Entry 6YXX (electron microscopy, 3.90 A resolution); this record covers chains A8 and AA of the 87 polymer chains in the assembly.

[Chain A8]
Protein: bL35m
From: Trypanosoma brucei brucei
UniProt: D0A1K1 (D0A1K1_TRYB9); numbering as in UniProt (aligned over 1-181)
Chain sequence (181 residues; numbered 1 to 181; the number before each row is that of its first residue):
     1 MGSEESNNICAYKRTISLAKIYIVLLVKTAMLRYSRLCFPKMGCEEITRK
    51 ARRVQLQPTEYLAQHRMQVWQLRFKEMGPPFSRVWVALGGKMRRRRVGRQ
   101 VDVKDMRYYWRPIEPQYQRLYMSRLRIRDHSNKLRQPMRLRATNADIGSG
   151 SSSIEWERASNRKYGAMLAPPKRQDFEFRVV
Disordered / not traced: 1-48
Bound ions: Mg2+ site 1 near Arg66 (its only coordinating residue here); Mg2+ site 2 near Gln116 (its only coordinating residue here)

[Chain AA]
Molecule: 12S ribosomal RNA
From: Trypanosoma brucei brucei
Sequence (1176 nucleotides; numbered 1 to 1176; the number before each row is that of its first residue):
     1 AUUUUACCAAUUAAGAAGAAUAUUAUAAUAAUGGGUGUCUUAUAUUUUAA
    51 AUAAAUAUUUAAAUUCCGUGUAGUAAAUUUAUUAUUUGUAUUAUUUAUAU
   101 AAUAGGUGUAUUAUAUUUAAAUUUUAAAUUUGUUGUUUUAUAUUUAGAUA
   151 CAUAUUUAUAGAUUAAUAUAUUUAAAUAAUAUUUUAAAAUUUAUUGAACU
   201 GUNNNNNNNNNNNNNNNNNNNNNNNNNNNNNNNNNNNNNNNNNNNNNNNN
   251 NNNNNNNNNNNNNNNNNNNNNNNACCAAAUAAAUAUAGUAAGAUUAUUUU
   301 AGUUGAAUUAAUAAAUAAAUAUUUAUUUUUCUUUGUAAAUAUUAUGAACA
   351 AUUUAAAAAUUAAUCUGUUUAACUAAAAUGUUAUAUAUAAUAAUCUAAGU
   401 UAAUUUGAAUAUUAAAAGUACAAGUAUAAUUUGUAAUUCUAAAGUAUUUU
   451 AAUGGUAUAUUUUUAGUAGGUAAAUGAAAAGUAUAAAUGGAUAUAACUUA
   501 AUAUUUAAUAUUUGUUUAAUGAAAAGUAUUUUAUUAUUAUAUUGUAUAGU
   551 AUUAUUAUAGUGUAUAGUUUUUUAAAAAUAUAAAAAUAUUGUUAAUAAAA
   601 UUAUCGUAUUUUAAGUGCGUUUAUUAAAUGCGUUUGUCUAAGAUAAUUAU
   651 UUAAGAUUAUUCUUGUAAAUAUAUUUAAAUAUUAAUAAUUCUUAAAAUAA
   701 AAAAAUAUCCUCAAUUGCAAUAUUAUUGUAGCAUAGUAAUUUGUUAACUA
   751 AAUAUUAAAGUGUUCCAUAGAAAAUUUUUAAAUUACAACAAAUAAAAUAA
   801 AGUAUGAAUUAAUAUCAAAAUUUUAAUAAAAAUUAAAAAAUUAAAAUAGG
   851 GCAAGUCCUACUCUCCUUUACAAAGAGAACAUUAUGAUAUGUAAUUGUAU
   901 GUUUGAUUGGGGCAAUACUAUAUUUAUUUAUAUAGCAUAAGAACUAUAUU
   951 CUUUGAAAUUAUAAAAGGUUCGAGCAGGUUAACAAGCAUUAAAAAUAAAU
  1001 GUGUUUCAUCGUCUACUUAUUACCAUGAUUGNNNNNNNNNNNNNNNNNNA
  1051 AUUCGUUAGUUGGGUUAAAAUCGUUGUAAAGCAGAUUUGUUUAUAUAUUU
  1101 AAUUUUUAUAAUUAAUAAUAAUUAAUAUAAGUACGCAAGGAUUGAUUAUU
  1151 GAAAAAAGAAAGAAGAAUAUAAUUUA
Disordered / not traced: 197-202, 274-277, 396-442, 596-786, 1023-1032, 1050-1058, 1066-1070
Bound ions: Mg2+ site 1: C8, G108; Mg2+ site 2 near A30 (its only coordinating residue here); Mg2+ site 3 near A146 (its only coordinating residue here); Mg2+ site 4 near A1083 (its only coordinating residue here); Mg2+ site 5: U1106, U1107

[Interface between chain A8 and chain AA]
Contacting residue pairs (115):
  Arg52(A8) with A282(AA), phosphate contact; A283(AA), salt bridge to the phosphate
  Gln55(A8) with U56(AA), base contact
  Thr59(A8) with U180(AA), sugar contact
  Tyr61(A8) with U60(AA), phosphate contact; A61(AA), hydrogen bond to the phosphate; G70(AA), stacking on the base; U71(AA), base contact
  Leu62(A8) with U60(AA), hydrogen bond to the phosphate; A179(AA), base contact
  Ala63(A8) with U60(AA), phosphate contact; A61(AA), phosphate contact; G70(AA), base contact
  Gln64(A8) with U69(AA), base contact; G70(AA), hydrogen bond to the base
  Arg66(A8) with A61(AA), salt bridge to the phosphate
  Gln68(A8) with U65(AA), hydrogen bond to the base; G68(AA), hydrogen bond to the base
  Val69(A8) with C67(AA), phosphate contact; G68(AA), phosphate contact
  Gln71(A8) with A62(AA), phosphate contact
  Lys75(A8) with U164(AA), salt bridge to the phosphate; A165(AA), phosphate contact
  Glu76(A8) with U163(AA), phosphate contact
  Met77(A8) with U163(AA), phosphate contact; U164(AA), phosphate contact
  Gly78(A8) with U163(AA), hydrogen bond to the phosphate
  Pro80(A8) with A174(AA), base contact
  Phe81(A8) with A174(AA), base contact
  Arg83(A8) with A162(AA), salt bridge to the phosphate
  Gly90(A8) with U312(AA), sugar contact
  Lys91(A8) with A311(AA), sugar contact; U312(AA), sugar contact
  Arg93(A8) with G909(AA), hydrogen bond to the base; G910(AA), hydrogen bond to the base; G911(AA), base contact
  Arg94(A8) with G909(AA), phosphate contact
  Arg95(A8) with G909(AA), phosphate contact; G910(AA), base contact; G911(AA), hydrogen bond to the base; G912(AA), hydrogen bond to the base
  Arg96(A8) with G910(AA), phosphate contact; U959(AA), salt bridge to the phosphate
  Val97(A8) with U959(AA), hydrogen bond to the base
  Arg99(A8) with G910(AA), salt bridge to the phosphate; G911(AA), salt bridge to the phosphate; G912(AA), base contact
  Gln100(A8) with U312(AA), base contact; G912(AA), hydrogen bond to the base; C913(AA), base contact; A956(AA), base contact
  Val101(A8) with C913(AA), hydrogen bond to the base; A914(AA), base contact; A956(AA), base contact
  Asp102(A8) with C913(AA), hydrogen bond to the base; A914(AA), sugar contact
  Lys104(A8) with U952(AA), hydrogen bond to the sugar
  Asp105(A8) with U312(AA), base contact; C913(AA), sugar contact
  Met106(A8) with U312(AA), base contact
  Arg107(A8) with A313(AA), hydrogen bond to the base
  Tyr108(A8) with A165(AA), hydrogen bond to the phosphate
  Tyr109(A8) with U312(AA), hydrogen bond to the phosphate; A313(AA), sugar contact
  Trp110(A8) with A165(AA), hydrogen bond to the phosphate
  Arg111(A8) with A313(AA), hydrogen bond to the sugar
  Arg119(A8) with U340(AA), phosphate contact; A341(AA), phosphate contact
  Ser123(A8) with A341(AA), phosphate contact
  Arg126(A8) with U340(AA), hydrogen bond to the phosphate; A341(AA), salt bridge to the phosphate
  Ile127(A8) with A181(AA), base contact
  Asp129(A8) with A178(AA), hydrogen bond to the sugar; A179(AA), sugar contact; U180(AA), phosphate contact
  His130(A8) with A150(AA), sugar contact; C151(AA), salt bridge to the phosphate; A181(AA), hydrogen bond to the base
  Ser131(A8) with A150(AA), sugar contact; C151(AA), hydrogen bond to the phosphate
  Asn132(A8) with A154(AA), hydrogen bond to the base; A178(AA), sugar contact
  Lys133(A8) with U153(AA), phosphate contact
  Leu134(A8) with A154(AA), base contact; A176(AA), base contact; U177(AA), phosphate contact
  Arg135(A8) with A178(AA), base contact
  Gln136(A8) with A174(AA), base contact
  Arg139(A8) with A162(AA), salt bridge to the phosphate
  Arg141(A8) with A62(AA), salt bridge to the phosphate
  Ala142(A8) with A61(AA), sugar contact
  Ala145(A8) with U177(AA), base contact
  Asp146(A8) with U60(AA), hydrogen bond to the sugar
  Ile147(A8) with A61(AA), sugar contact
  Ser149(A8) with U60(AA), base contact; U177(AA), base contact
  Gly150(A8) with U59(AA), hydrogen bond to the base; U60(AA), base contact
  Ser151(A8) with U59(AA), base contact
  Glu155(A8) with U58(AA), hydrogen bond to the base
  Trp156(A8) with U58(AA), base contact; U59(AA), phosphate contact
  Arg158(A8) with U74(AA), sugar contact
  Ala159(A8) with U58(AA), base contact; U74(AA), base contact
  Ser160(A8) with U74(AA), hydrogen bond to the base
  Asn161(A8) with A72(AA), hydrogen bond to the sugar; U74(AA), base contact
  Arg162(A8) with U59(AA), salt bridge to the phosphate; U71(AA), hydrogen bond to the phosphate; A72(AA), salt bridge to the phosphate
  Ala166(A8) with A72(AA), base contact
  Met167(A8) with A61(AA), base contact; U71(AA), base contact; A72(AA), hydrogen bond to the base
Other interface residues (no listed pair), chain A8 (78 interface residues in all): Lys50, Arg53, Gln57, Pro58, Glu60, Met67, Leu72, Pro79, Gly98, Pro115, Arg128
Other interface residues (no listed pair), chain AA (54 interface residues in all): A25, U64, G73, U173, A175, A317, A339, U908, U953

[Overview]
Chain A8 and chain AA form an interface of 78 and 54 residues respectively, with 32 hydrogen bonds, 13 salt
bridges and 1 aromatic stacking contact. Polar pairs include Gln64(A8)-G70(AA), Gln68(A8)-U65(AA) and
Gln68(A8)-G68(AA). The Mg2+ site 1 is built by C8(AA) and G108(AA).
Here chain A8 is bL35m and chain AA is 12S ribosomal RNA, both from Trypanosoma brucei brucei. Entry 6YXX
(State A of the Trypanosoma brucei mitoribosomal large subunit assembly intermediate) was determined by
electron microscopy, deposited together with 6YXY.
